2D3A - chains B and J of the 10 polymer chains in the assembly; structure by X-ray diffraction, 2.63 A resolution.

Chain B (and J):
Molecule: glutamine synthetase
Source organism: Zea mays
Notes: EC 6.3.1.2; chain J of this document is another copy of the same molecule, construct and numbering; everything in this record applies to it too
UniProt: P38561 (GLNA3_MAIZE); residue numbers follow UniProt; this construct covers 1-356
Amino-acid sequence (356 residues; each row starts with the number of its first residue):
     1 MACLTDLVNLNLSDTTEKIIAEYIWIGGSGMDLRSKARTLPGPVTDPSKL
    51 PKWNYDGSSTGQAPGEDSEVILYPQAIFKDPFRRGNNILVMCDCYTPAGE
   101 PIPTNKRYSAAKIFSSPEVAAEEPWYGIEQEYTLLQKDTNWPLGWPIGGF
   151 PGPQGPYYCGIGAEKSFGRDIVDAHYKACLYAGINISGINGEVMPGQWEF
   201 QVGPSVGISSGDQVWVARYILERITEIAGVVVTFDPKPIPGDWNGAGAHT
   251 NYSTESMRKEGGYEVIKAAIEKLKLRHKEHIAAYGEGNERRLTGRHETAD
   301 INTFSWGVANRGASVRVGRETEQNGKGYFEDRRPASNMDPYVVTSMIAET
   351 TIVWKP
Unresolved in the structure: 1-2, 356
Metal / ion sites: Mn2+ site 1: Glu129, Glu199 (together with ADP, L-methionine-S-sulfoximine phosphate); Mn2+ site 2: Glu129, His249, Glu330 (together with ADP, L-methionine-S-sulfoximine phosphate); Mn2+ site 3: Glu131, Glu192, Glu199 (together with L-methionine-S-sulfoximine phosphate)
Ligand contacts:
  - ADP (adenosine-5'-diphosphate): Trp125, Tyr126, Gly127, Ile128, Glu129, Ser187, Glu199, Gln201, Val202, Gly203, Pro204, His249, Asn251, Tyr252, Ser253, Arg258, Arg311, Arg316, Tyr328, Glu330
  - L-methionine-S-sulfoximine phosphate: Glu129, Glu131, Tyr158, Glu192, Val193, Gln197, Glu199, Asn244, Gly245, Ala246, Gly247, His249, Arg291, His296, Glu297, Thr298, Arg311, Arg316, Glu330, Arg332

Interface between chain B and chain J:
Residue-residue contacts (10; chain B residue first):
  Pro146(B) - Pro146(J)  hydrophobic
  Pro146(B) - Gly149(J)
  Gly149(B) - Pro146(J)
  Gly149(B) - Phe150(J)
  Phe150(B) - Gly149(J)
  Phe150(B) - Phe150(J)  hydrogen bond (backbone-backbone)
  Phe150(B) - Pro151(J)
  Phe150(B) - Gly152(J)
  Pro151(B) - Phe150(J)
  Gly152(B) - Phe150(J)
Other interface residues (no listed pair), chain B (6 interface residues in all): Ile147
Other interface residues (no listed pair), chain J (6 interface residues in all): Ile147

In short:
The chain B/chain J interface involves 6 residues from each chain; the contacts include 1 hydrogen bond. Its
one hydrogen bond, Phe150(B)-Phe150(J), is backbone to backbone. Ligands of chain B:
L-methionine-S-sulfoximine phosphate and ADP. Glu129(B) and Glu199(B) form the Mn2+ site 1.
Chain B and chain J are both glutamine synthetase (Zea mays); the structure, Crystal Structure of the Maize
Glutamine Synthetase complexed with ADP and Methionine sulfoximine Phosphate, was determined by X-ray
diffraction, deposited together with 2D3B and 2D3C.
